Entry 8ZYC (electron microscopy, 2.99 A resolution); this record covers chains B and C of the 4 polymer chains in the assembly.

[Chain B]
Protein: tRNA nuclease CdiA
From: Escherichia coli 536
Notes: EC 3.1.-.-; engineered mutation(s): H178A
UniProtKB: Q0T963 (CDIA_ECOL5); residues 1-227 here correspond to UniProt positions 3016-3242 (UniProt number = residue number + 3015)
Sequence (234 residues; row label = number of the first residue in the row; numbers below 1 keep their minus sign (Met-6 is residue -6)):
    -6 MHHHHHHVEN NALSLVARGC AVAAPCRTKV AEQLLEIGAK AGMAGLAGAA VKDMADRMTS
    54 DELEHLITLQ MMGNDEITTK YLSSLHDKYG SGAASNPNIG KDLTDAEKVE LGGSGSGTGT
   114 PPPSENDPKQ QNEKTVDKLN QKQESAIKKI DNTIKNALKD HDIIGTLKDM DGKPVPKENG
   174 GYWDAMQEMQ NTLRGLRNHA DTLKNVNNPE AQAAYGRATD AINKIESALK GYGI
Disordered / not traced: -6 to 126
Sequence notes: initiating methionine (-6); expression tag (-5 to 0); conflict Ala178 (His3193 in Q0T963)
Metal / ion sites: Mg2+ near Asp155 (its only coordinating residue here)
Swiss-Prot annotation at these positions:
  - motif: Val1 to Asn4 (VENN CT cleavage motif)
  - active site: Asp155, Glu181
From the paper describing this entry:
  - contacts within the chain: Leu160-Tyr225, Asp164-Tyr225 (hydrogen bond)
  - Mg2+ coordination: Asp155
  - binding site for tRNAIleGAU (chain C): Asn133, Gln134, Lys135, Ser138, Lys142, Asn145, Asn149, Gln180, Glu181, Arg187, Asn191
  - catalytic residues: Asp155, Trp176 (proposed by the authors, not directly observed)
  - mutagenesis - D155A, I157A, L160A, K161A, D164A, K166A, K170A, W176A, Q183A, Y225A: decreased catalytic activity

[Chain C]
Molecule: tRNAIleGAU
From: Escherichia coli
Sequence (77 nucleotides; numbered 1 to 76 plus 1 insertion-coded residue; the number before each row is that of its first residue):
     1 AGGCUUGUAG CUCAGGUGGU U
   21A A
    22 GAGCGCACCC CUGAUXAGGG UGAGGUCGGU GGUUCAAGUC CACUCAGGCC UACCA
Disordered / not traced: 73-76
Modified / non-standard residues: T6A (N-[N-(9-b-D-ribofuranosylpurin-6-yl)carbamoyl]threonine-5'-monophosphate) at position 37
Metal / ion sites: Mg2+: U8, U12

[Interface between chain B and chain C]
Contacting residue pairs (29; chain B residue first):
  Lys131(B) - G16(C)  base contact
  Asn133(B) - G16(C)  hydrogen bond to the base
  Gln134(B) - A14(C)  sugar contact
  Gln134(B) - G22(C)  hydrogen bond to the base
  Gln134(B) - A23(C)  sugar contact
  Lys135(B) - G22(C)  sugar contact
  Ser138(B) - A23(C)  hydrogen bond to the phosphate
  Ser138(B) - G24(C)  phosphate contact
  Lys142(B) - G24(C)  phosphate contact
  Lys142(B) - G40(C)  phosphate contact
  Lys142(B) - G41(C)  salt bridge to the phosphate
  Asn145(B) - G39(C)  phosphate contact
  Asn145(B) - G40(C)  phosphate contact
  Thr146(B) - G40(C)  sugar contact
  Asn149(B) - G39(C)  hydrogen bond to the sugar
  Glu171(B) - G34(C)  hydrogen bond to the sugar
  Trp176(B) - C32(C)  phosphate contact
  Trp176(B) - U33(C)  phosphate contact
  Asp177(B) - C31(C)  sugar contact
  Asp177(B) - C32(C)  phosphate contact
  Gln180(B) - C30(C)  hydrogen bond to the sugar
  Glu181(B) - C31(C)  hydrogen bond to the sugar
  Glu181(B) - C32(C)  sugar contact
  Asn184(B) - G40(C)  base contact
  Asn184(B) - G41(C)  hydrogen bond to the sugar
  Arg187(B) - G41(C)  hydrogen bond to the sugar
  Gly188(B) - G41(C)  sugar contact
  Asn191(B) - U42(C)  hydrogen bond to the phosphate
  His192(B) - G41(C)  salt bridge to the phosphate
Other interface residues (no listed pair), chain B (20 interface residues in all): Asp130

[Summary]
The interface between chain B and chain C involves 20 residues on one side and 14 on the other, with 10
hydrogen bonds and 2 salt bridges. Among the polar pairs are Asn133(B)-G16(C), Gln134(B)-G22(C) and
Asn149(B)-G39(C). The paper reports catalytic residues Asp155(B) and Trp176(B); D155A, I157A and L160A of
chain B, among others, reduce catalytic activity; 10 substitutions were tested in all.
Chain B is tRNA nuclease CdiA (Escherichia coli 536) and chain C is tRNAIleGAU (Escherichia coli); the
structure, Cryo-EM structure of uropathogenic Escherichia coli CysK:CdiA:tRNA complex A, was determined by
electron microscopy together with 8ZYD from the same study.
